6H9U - chains A and B; structure by X-ray diffraction, 1.57 A resolution.

# Chain A
Name: Endoplasmic reticulum chaperone BiP
Source organism: Cricetulus griseus
Notes: EC 3.6.4.10
UniProtKB: G3I8R9 (BIP_CRIGR); residue numbers follow UniProt; this construct covers 28-413
Amino-acid sequence (386 residues; each row starts with the number of its first residue):
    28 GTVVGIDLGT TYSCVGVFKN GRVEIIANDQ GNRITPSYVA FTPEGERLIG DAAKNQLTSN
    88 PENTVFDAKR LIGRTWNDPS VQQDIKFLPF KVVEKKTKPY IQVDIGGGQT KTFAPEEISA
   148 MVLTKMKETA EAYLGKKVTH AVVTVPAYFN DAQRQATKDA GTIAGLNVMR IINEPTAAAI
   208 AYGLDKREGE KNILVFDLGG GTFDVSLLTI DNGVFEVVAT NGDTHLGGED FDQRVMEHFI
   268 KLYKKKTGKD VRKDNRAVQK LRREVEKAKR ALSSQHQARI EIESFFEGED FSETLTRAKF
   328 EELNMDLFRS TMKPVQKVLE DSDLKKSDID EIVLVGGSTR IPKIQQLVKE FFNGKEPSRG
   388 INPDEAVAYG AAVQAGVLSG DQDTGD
Not modelled in the structure: 407-413
Residues lining bound ligands: D-malate (MLT): Lys123, Thr124, Lys125, Tyr127
Curated features (UniProtKB/Swiss-Prot):
  - region: Gln409 to Asp413 (Interdomain linker)
  - binding site (ATP): Gly36 to Tyr39, Lys96, Gly227 to Thr229, Glu293 to Ser300, Gly364 to Arg367
  - modified residue: Ser86 (Phosphoserine), Lys125 (N6-acetyllysine), Tyr160 (3'-nitrotyrosine), Lys213 (N6-acetyllysine), Lys271 (N6-acetyllysine), Lys326 (N6-acetyllysine), Lys353 (N6-acetyllysine)
  - cross-link (Glycyl lysine isopeptide (Lys-Gly)): Lys352 (interchain with G-Cter in SUMO2), Lys353 (interchain with G-Cter in SUMO1)
  - mutagenesis: Thr229 (T229A: Impaired ATPase activity)

# Chain B
Name: Mesencephalic astrocyte-derived neurotrophic factor
Source organism: Mus musculus
UniProtKB: Q9CXI5 (MANF_MOUSE); numbering as in UniProt (aligned over 126-169)
Amino-acid sequence (44 residues; each row starts with the number of its first residue):
   126 TVDLKKLRVK ELKKILDDWG EMCKGCAEKS DYIRKINELM PKYA
Not modelled in the structure: 126-129
Cystine bridges: Cys148-Cys151
Curated features (UniProtKB/Swiss-Prot):
  - mutagenesis: Arg133 (R133E: Abolishes inhibition of HSPA5 ATP nucleotide exchange), Glu153 (E153A: Abolishes inhibition of HSPA5 ATP nucleotide exchange)

# Chain A / chain B interface
Residue-residue contacts - 25 pairs, chain A then chain B:
  Arg197(A) - Lys149(B)
  Arg197(A) - Gly150(B)
  Asn200(A) - Glu153(B)  hydrogen bond
  Thr203(A) - Ala152(B)
  Thr203(A) - Glu153(B)  hydrogen bond
  Glu217(A) - Arg133(B)  salt bridge
  Asp238(A) - Arg133(B)  salt bridge
  Asp238(A) - Val134(B)  hydrogen bond (side chain-backbone)
  Asn239(A) - Val134(B)
  Asn239(A) - Lys135(B)
  Asn239(A) - Lys138(B)  hydrogen bond (backbone-side chain)
  Val241(A) - Val134(B)  hydrophobic
  Val241(A) - Ala152(B)
  Val241(A) - Glu153(B)
  Val241(A) - Lys154(B)
  Val241(A) - Tyr157(B)  hydrophobic
  Phe242(A) - Ala152(B)  hydrogen bond (backbone-backbone)
  Phe242(A) - Glu153(B)
  Phe242(A) - Lys154(B)  hydrogen bond (backbone-backbone)
  Glu243(A) - Lys154(B)
  Gln401(A) - Gly150(B)
  Gln401(A) - Ala152(B)
  Val404(A) - Gly150(B)
  Leu405(A) - Lys149(B)
  Leu405(A) - Gly150(B)
Other interface residues (no listed pair), chain A (14 interface residues in all): Ile207, Val244
Other interface residues (no listed pair), chain B (12 interface residues in all): Cys151, Asp156
The authors on this interface:
  - interface residues, chain B: Arg133(B)
  - hot spots on chain B (mutagenesis) - R133E, E153A: decreased binding to Endoplasmic reticulum chaperone BiP (chain A)

# In short
Chain A and chain B form an interface of 14 and 12 residues respectively, with 6 hydrogen bonds and 2 salt
bridges. Polar pairs include Glu217(A)-Arg133(B), Asp238(A)-Arg133(B) and Asn200(A)-Glu153(B). Chain A binds
D-malate. The paper reports that R133E and E153A of chain B reduce binding to Endoplasmic reticulum chaperone
BiP (chain A); the interface residue Arg133(B).
Chain A is Endoplasmic reticulum chaperone BiP (Cricetulus griseus) and chain B is Mesencephalic
astrocyte-derived neurotrophic factor (Mus musculus); the structure, Crystal structure of the BiP NBD and MANF
SAP complex, was determined by X-ray diffraction together with 6HA7 and 6HAB from the same study.
